7TDZ - chains O and Q of the 32 polymer chains in the assembly; structure by electron microscopy, 6.90 A resolution (low resolution: residue-level contacts below are approximate; hydrogen-bond / salt-bridge calls are withheld).

Chain O (and Q):
Molecule: Nup358
Organism: Xenopus laevis
Notes: chain Q of this document is another copy of the same molecule, construct and numbering; everything in this record applies to it too
UniProtKB: A0A1L8HGL2 (A0A1L8HGL2_XENLA); residue numbers follow UniProt; this construct covers 1-2905
Chain sequence (2905 residues; row label = number of the first residue in the row):
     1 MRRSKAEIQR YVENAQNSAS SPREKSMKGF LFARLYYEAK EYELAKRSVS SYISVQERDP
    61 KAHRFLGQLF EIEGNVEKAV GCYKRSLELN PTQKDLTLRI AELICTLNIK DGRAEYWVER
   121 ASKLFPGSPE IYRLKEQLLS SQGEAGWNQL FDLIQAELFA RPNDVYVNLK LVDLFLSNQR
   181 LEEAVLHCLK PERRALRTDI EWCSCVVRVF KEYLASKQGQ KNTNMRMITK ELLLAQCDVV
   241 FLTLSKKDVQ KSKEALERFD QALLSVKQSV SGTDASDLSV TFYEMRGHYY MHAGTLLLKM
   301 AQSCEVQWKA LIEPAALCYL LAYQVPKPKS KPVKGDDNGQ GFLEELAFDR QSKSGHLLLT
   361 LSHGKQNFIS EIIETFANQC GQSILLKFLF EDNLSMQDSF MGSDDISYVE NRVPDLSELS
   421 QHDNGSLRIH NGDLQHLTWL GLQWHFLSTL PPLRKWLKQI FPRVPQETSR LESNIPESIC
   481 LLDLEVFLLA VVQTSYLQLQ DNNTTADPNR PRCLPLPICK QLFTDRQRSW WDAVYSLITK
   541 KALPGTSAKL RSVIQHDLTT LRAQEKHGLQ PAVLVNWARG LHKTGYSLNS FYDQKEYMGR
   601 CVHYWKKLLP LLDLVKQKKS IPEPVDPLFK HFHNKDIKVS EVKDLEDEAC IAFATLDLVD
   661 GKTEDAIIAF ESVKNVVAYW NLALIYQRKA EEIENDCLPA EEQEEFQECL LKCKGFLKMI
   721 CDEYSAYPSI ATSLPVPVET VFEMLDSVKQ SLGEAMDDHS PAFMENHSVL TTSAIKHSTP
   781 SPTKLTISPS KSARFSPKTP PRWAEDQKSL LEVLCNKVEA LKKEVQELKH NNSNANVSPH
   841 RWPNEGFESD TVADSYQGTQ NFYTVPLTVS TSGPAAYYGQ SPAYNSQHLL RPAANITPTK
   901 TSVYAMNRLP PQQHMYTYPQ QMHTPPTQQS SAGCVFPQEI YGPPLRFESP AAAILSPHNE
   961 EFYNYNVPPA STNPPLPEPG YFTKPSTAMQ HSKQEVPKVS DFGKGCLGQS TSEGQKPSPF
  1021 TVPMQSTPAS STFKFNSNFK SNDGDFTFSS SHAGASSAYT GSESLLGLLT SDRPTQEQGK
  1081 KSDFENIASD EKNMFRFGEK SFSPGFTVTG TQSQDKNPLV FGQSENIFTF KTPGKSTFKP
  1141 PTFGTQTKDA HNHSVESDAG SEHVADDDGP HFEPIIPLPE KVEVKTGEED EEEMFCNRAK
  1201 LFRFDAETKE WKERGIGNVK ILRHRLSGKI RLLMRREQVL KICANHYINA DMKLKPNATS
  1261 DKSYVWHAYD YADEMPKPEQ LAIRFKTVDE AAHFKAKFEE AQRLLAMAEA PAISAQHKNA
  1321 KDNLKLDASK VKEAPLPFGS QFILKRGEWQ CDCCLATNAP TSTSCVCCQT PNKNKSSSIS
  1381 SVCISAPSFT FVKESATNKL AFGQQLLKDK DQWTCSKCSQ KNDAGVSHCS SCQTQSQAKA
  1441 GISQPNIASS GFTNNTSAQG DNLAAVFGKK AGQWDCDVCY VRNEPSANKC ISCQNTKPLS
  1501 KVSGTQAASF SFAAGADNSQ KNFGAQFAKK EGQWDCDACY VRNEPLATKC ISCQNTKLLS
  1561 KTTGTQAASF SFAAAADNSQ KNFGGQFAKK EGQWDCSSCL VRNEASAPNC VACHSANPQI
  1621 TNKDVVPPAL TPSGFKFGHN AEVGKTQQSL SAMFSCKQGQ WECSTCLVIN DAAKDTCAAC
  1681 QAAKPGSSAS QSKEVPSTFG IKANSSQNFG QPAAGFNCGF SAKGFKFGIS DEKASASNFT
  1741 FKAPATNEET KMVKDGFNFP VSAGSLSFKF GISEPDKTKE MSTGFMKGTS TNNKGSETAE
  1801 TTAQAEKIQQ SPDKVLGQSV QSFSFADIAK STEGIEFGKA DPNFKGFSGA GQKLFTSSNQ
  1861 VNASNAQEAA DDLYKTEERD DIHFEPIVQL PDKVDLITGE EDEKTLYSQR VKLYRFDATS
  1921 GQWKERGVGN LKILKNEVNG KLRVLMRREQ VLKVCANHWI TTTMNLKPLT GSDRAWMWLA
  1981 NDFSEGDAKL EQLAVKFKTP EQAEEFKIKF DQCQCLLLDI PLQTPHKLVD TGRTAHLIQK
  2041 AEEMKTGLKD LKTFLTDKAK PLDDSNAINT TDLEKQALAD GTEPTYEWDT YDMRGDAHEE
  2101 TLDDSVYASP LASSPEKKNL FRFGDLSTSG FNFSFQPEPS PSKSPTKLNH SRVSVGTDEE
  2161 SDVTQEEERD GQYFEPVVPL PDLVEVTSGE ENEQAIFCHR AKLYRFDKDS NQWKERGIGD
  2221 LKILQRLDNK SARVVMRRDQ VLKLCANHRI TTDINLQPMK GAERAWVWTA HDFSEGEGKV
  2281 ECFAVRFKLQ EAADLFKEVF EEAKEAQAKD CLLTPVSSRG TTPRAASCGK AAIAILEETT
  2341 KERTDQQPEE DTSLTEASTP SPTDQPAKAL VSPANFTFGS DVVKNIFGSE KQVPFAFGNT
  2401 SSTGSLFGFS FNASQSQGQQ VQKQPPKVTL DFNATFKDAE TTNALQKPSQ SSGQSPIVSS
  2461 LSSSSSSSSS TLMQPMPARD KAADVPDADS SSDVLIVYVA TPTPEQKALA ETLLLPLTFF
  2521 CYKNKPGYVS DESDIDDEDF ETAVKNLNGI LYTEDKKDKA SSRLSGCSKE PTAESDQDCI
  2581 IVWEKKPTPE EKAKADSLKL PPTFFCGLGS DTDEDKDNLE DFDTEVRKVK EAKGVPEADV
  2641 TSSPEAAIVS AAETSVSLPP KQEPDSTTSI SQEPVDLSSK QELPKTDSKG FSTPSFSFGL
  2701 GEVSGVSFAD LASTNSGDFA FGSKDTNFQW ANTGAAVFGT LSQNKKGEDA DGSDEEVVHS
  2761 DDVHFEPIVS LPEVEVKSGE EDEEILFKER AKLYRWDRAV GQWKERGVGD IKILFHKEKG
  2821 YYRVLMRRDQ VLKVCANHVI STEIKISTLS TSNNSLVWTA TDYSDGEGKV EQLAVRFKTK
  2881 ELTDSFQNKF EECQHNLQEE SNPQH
Unresolved in the structure: 799-2905

Interface between chain O and chain Q:
Pairs across the interface - 437 pairs, chain O then chain Q:
  Ser420(O) - Cys697(Q)
  Asn424(O) - Asp696(Q)
  Asn424(O) - Cys697(Q)
  Leu427(O) - Cys697(Q)
  Leu427(O) - Leu698(Q)
  Leu427(O) - Pro699(Q)
  Asn431(O) - Ala700(Q)
  Gly432(O) - Ala700(Q)
  Asp433(O) - Ala700(Q)
  Leu434(O) - Glu701(Q)
  Leu437(O) - Pro699(Q)
  Leu437(O) - Ala700(Q)
  Leu437(O) - Glu701(Q)
  Pro452(O) - Cys697(Q)
  Leu453(O) - Leu698(Q)
  Leu453(O) - Pro699(Q)
  Leu453(O) - Glu702(Q)
  Arg454(O) - Glu691(Q)
  Arg454(O) - Glu692(Q)
  Arg454(O) - Ile693(Q)
  Arg454(O) - Asn695(Q)
  Arg454(O) - Leu698(Q)
  Arg454(O) - Glu702(Q)
  Lys455(O) - Asn695(Q)
  Lys455(O) - Asp696(Q)
  Lys455(O) - Cys697(Q)
  Lys455(O) - Leu698(Q)
  Lys455(O) - Glu702(Q)
  Trp456(O) - Cys697(Q)
  Trp456(O) - Leu698(Q)  covalent bond
  Trp456(O) - Pro699(Q)
  Trp456(O) - Glu702(Q)
  Leu457(O) - Ile693(Q)
  Leu457(O) - Leu698(Q)
  Leu457(O) - Pro699(Q)
  Leu457(O) - Glu701(Q)
  Leu457(O) - Glu702(Q)
  Leu457(O) - Gln703(Q)
  Leu457(O) - Phe706(Q)
  Lys458(O) - Ala690(Q)
  Lys458(O) - Glu691(Q)
  Lys458(O) - Glu692(Q)
  Lys458(O) - Ile693(Q)
  Lys458(O) - Glu694(Q)
  Lys458(O) - Asn695(Q)
  Lys458(O) - Leu698(Q)
  Lys458(O) - Glu702(Q)
  Lys458(O) - Phe706(Q)
  Gln459(O) - Asp696(Q)
  Gln459(O) - Cys697(Q)
  Gln459(O) - Leu698(Q)
  Gln459(O) - Gln703(Q)
  Ile460(O) - Leu698(Q)
  Ile460(O) - Pro699(Q)
  Ile460(O) - Ala700(Q)
  Ile460(O) - Glu701(Q)
  Ile460(O) - Glu702(Q)
  Ile460(O) - Gln703(Q)
  Ile460(O) - Glu704(Q)
  Phe461(O) - Ala700(Q)
  Phe461(O) - Glu701(Q)
  Phe461(O) - Glu702(Q)
  Phe461(O) - Gln703(Q)  covalent bond
  Phe461(O) - Glu704(Q)
  Phe461(O) - Glu705(Q)
  Phe461(O) - Phe706(Q)
  Phe461(O) - Gln707(Q)
  Pro462(O) - Gln703(Q)
  Pro462(O) - Phe706(Q)
  Pro462(O) - Gln707(Q)
  Pro462(O) - Leu710(Q)
  Arg463(O) - Glu705(Q)
  Arg463(O) - Phe706(Q)
  Arg463(O) - Gln707(Q)
  Arg463(O) - Glu708(Q)
  Arg463(O) - Cys709(Q)
  Arg463(O) - Leu710(Q)
  Arg463(O) - Leu711(Q)
  Arg463(O) - Leu752(Q)
  Arg463(O) - Gly753(Q)
  Arg463(O) - Met756(Q)
  Val464(O) - Lys689(Q)
  Val464(O) - Ala690(Q)
  Val464(O) - Ile693(Q)
  Val464(O) - Glu704(Q)
  Val464(O) - Glu705(Q)
  Val464(O) - Phe706(Q)  covalent bond
  Val464(O) - Gln707(Q)
  Val464(O) - Glu708(Q)
  Val464(O) - Cys709(Q)
  Val464(O) - Leu710(Q)
  Pro465(O) - Tyr686(Q)
  Pro465(O) - Lys689(Q)
  Pro465(O) - Ala690(Q)
  Pro465(O) - Ile693(Q)
  Pro465(O) - Glu705(Q)
  Pro465(O) - Cys709(Q)
  Gln466(O) - Arg688(Q)
  Gln466(O) - Lys689(Q)  covalent bond
  Gln466(O) - Ala690(Q)
  Gln466(O) - Glu691(Q)
  Gln466(O) - Glu692(Q)
  Gln466(O) - Ile693(Q)
  Glu467(O) - Thr663(Q)
  Glu467(O) - Ile685(Q)
  Glu467(O) - Lys689(Q)
  Glu467(O) - Glu692(Q)
  Glu467(O) - Phe795(Q)
  Thr468(O) - Thr663(Q)
  Thr468(O) - Glu664(Q)
  Thr468(O) - Ile667(Q)
  Thr468(O) - Lys689(Q)
  Ser469(O) - Lys662(Q)
  Ser469(O) - Thr663(Q)  covalent bond
  Ser469(O) - Glu664(Q)  covalent bond
  Ser469(O) - Asp665(Q)
  Ser469(O) - Ala666(Q)
  Ser469(O) - Ile667(Q)
  Ser469(O) - Ile685(Q)
  Ser469(O) - Lys689(Q)
  Arg470(O) - Thr663(Q)
  Arg470(O) - Glu664(Q)
  Arg470(O) - Asp665(Q)
  Arg470(O) - Ala666(Q)
  Arg470(O) - Ile667(Q)
  Arg470(O) - Ile668(Q)
  Arg470(O) - Ala669(Q)
  Arg470(O) - Phe670(Q)
  Arg470(O) - Glu671(Q)
  Arg470(O) - Ser672(Q)
  Leu471(O) - Glu664(Q)
  Leu471(O) - Asp665(Q)
  Glu472(O) - Glu664(Q)
  Glu472(O) - Asp665(Q)
  Glu472(O) - Ile668(Q)
  Ser473(O) - Glu664(Q)
  Ser473(O) - Ile668(Q)
  Asn474(O) - His767(Q)
  Ile475(O) - His767(Q)
  Pro476(O) - Glu708(Q)
  Pro476(O) - His767(Q)
  Glu477(O) - Tyr686(Q)
  Glu477(O) - Glu708(Q)
  Glu477(O) - Lys712(Q)
  Glu477(O) - His767(Q)
  Ser478(O) - Glu664(Q)
  Ser478(O) - Tyr686(Q)
  Ser478(O) - Glu708(Q)
  Ser478(O) - Lys712(Q)
  Ile479(O) - Glu705(Q)
  Ile479(O) - Glu708(Q)
  Ile479(O) - Cys709(Q)
  Ile479(O) - Lys712(Q)
  Cys480(O) - Lys689(Q)
  Cys480(O) - Glu705(Q)
  Leu481(O) - Lys689(Q)
  Leu481(O) - Glu692(Q)
  Leu481(O) - Ile693(Q)
  Leu481(O) - Glu702(Q)
  Leu481(O) - Glu705(Q)
  Leu481(O) - Phe706(Q)
  Leu482(O) - Glu705(Q)
  Leu482(O) - Arg794(Q)
  Asp483(O) - Glu705(Q)
  Leu484(O) - Glu701(Q)
  Leu484(O) - Glu702(Q)
  Leu484(O) - Glu705(Q)
  Glu485(O) - Glu702(Q)
  Phe487(O) - Glu701(Q)
  Leu488(O) - Pro699(Q)
  Leu488(O) - Glu701(Q)
  Trp531(O) - Ala700(Q)
  Trp531(O) - Glu701(Q)
  Trp531(O) - Glu702(Q)
  Trp531(O) - Glu704(Q)
  Val534(O) - Glu704(Q)
  Tyr535(O) - Ala700(Q)
  Tyr535(O) - Glu704(Q)
  Ser536(O) - Glu704(Q)
  Ile538(O) - Glu704(Q)
  Ile538(O) - Glu705(Q)
  Ile538(O) - Gln707(Q)
  Ile538(O) - Glu708(Q)
  Ile538(O) - Leu711(Q)
  Thr539(O) - Glu704(Q)
  Thr539(O) - Met756(Q)
  Lys540(O) - Leu711(Q)
  Lys540(O) - Met756(Q)
  Lys540(O) - His759(Q)
  Lys540(O) - Pro761(Q)
  Arg551(O) - Asn766(Q)
  Arg562(O) - Glu664(Q)
  Ala578(O) - Ser790(Q)
  Leu581(O) - Ser792(Q)
  Leu581(O) - Arg794(Q)
  His582(O) - Ser792(Q)
  Asn589(O) - Lys798(Q)
  Ser590(O) - Ser796(Q)
  Ser590(O) - Lys798(Q)
  Phe591(O) - Phe591(Q)
  Phe591(O) - Phe795(Q)
  Phe591(O) - Ser796(Q)
  Phe591(O) - Pro797(Q)
  Phe591(O) - Lys798(Q)
  Tyr592(O) - Arg688(Q)
  Tyr592(O) - Glu692(Q)
  Tyr592(O) - Arg794(Q)
  Tyr592(O) - Phe795(Q)
  Tyr592(O) - Ser796(Q)
  Tyr592(O) - Pro797(Q)
  Tyr592(O) - Lys798(Q)
  Asp593(O) - Glu692(Q)
  Asp593(O) - Arg794(Q)
  Asp593(O) - Phe795(Q)
  Asp593(O) - Ser796(Q)
  Asp593(O) - Lys798(Q)
  Gln594(O) - Ala793(Q)
  Gln594(O) - Arg794(Q)
  Gln594(O) - Phe795(Q)
  Gln594(O) - Ser796(Q)
  Lys595(O) - Phe591(Q)
  Lys595(O) - Val659(Q)
  Lys595(O) - Ala793(Q)
  Lys595(O) - Arg794(Q)  covalent bond
  Lys595(O) - Phe795(Q)
  Lys595(O) - Ser796(Q)
  Glu596(O) - Arg688(Q)
  Glu596(O) - Glu692(Q)
  Glu596(O) - Arg794(Q)
  Glu596(O) - Phe795(Q)
  Tyr597(O) - Ser792(Q)
  Tyr597(O) - Ala793(Q)
  Tyr597(O) - Arg794(Q)
  Tyr597(O) - Phe795(Q)
  Met598(O) - Lys791(Q)
  Met598(O) - Ser792(Q)
  Met598(O) - Ala793(Q)
  Met598(O) - Arg794(Q)  covalent bond
  Met598(O) - Phe795(Q)
  Gly599(O) - Ser792(Q)
  Gly599(O) - Ala793(Q)
  Gly599(O) - Arg794(Q)
  Gly599(O) - Phe795(Q)
  Arg600(O) - Lys791(Q)
  Arg600(O) - Arg794(Q)
  Cys601(O) - Ser790(Q)
  Cys601(O) - Lys791(Q)
  Cys601(O) - Ser792(Q)
  Val602(O) - Lys791(Q)
  His603(O) - Lys791(Q)
  Tyr604(O) - Lys791(Q)
  Trp605(O) - Pro789(Q)
  Trp605(O) - Ser790(Q)
  Trp605(O) - Lys791(Q)
  Leu609(O) - Ser788(Q)
  Asp644(O) - Pro789(Q)
  Leu645(O) - Pro789(Q)
  Glu646(O) - Ile787(Q)
  Glu646(O) - Ser788(Q)
  Glu646(O) - Pro789(Q)
  Asp647(O) - Ile787(Q)
  Asp647(O) - Ser788(Q)
  Asp647(O) - Pro789(Q)
  Glu648(O) - Ser788(Q)
  Glu648(O) - Pro789(Q)  covalent bond
  Glu648(O) - Ser790(Q)
  Ala649(O) - Ser788(Q)  covalent bond
  Ala649(O) - Pro789(Q)  covalent bond
  Ala649(O) - Ser790(Q)
  Cys650(O) - Thr786(Q)
  Cys650(O) - Ile787(Q)
  Cys650(O) - Ser788(Q)  covalent bond
  Cys650(O) - Pro789(Q)
  Ile651(O) - Ile787(Q)
  Ile651(O) - Ser788(Q)
  Ile651(O) - Pro789(Q)
  Ala652(O) - Pro789(Q)
  Ala652(O) - Ser790(Q)
  Ala652(O) - Lys791(Q)
  Ala652(O) - Ser792(Q)
  Phe653(O) - Ser788(Q)
  Phe653(O) - Lys791(Q)
  Thr655(O) - Ala793(Q)
  Leu656(O) - Ala793(Q)
  Asp657(O) - Tyr592(Q)
  Leu658(O) - Tyr592(Q)
  Val659(O) - Phe591(Q)
  Val659(O) - Tyr592(Q)
  Val659(O) - Ala793(Q)
  Val659(O) - Phe795(Q)
  Val659(O) - Ser796(Q)
  Asp660(O) - Phe591(Q)
  Asp660(O) - Tyr592(Q)
  Asp660(O) - Val659(Q)
  Gly661(O) - Phe591(Q)
  Gly661(O) - Tyr592(Q)
  Lys662(O) - Tyr592(Q)
  Lys662(O) - Lys595(Q)
  Thr663(O) - Tyr592(Q)
  Ile668(O) - Leu785(Q)
  Ala669(O) - Leu785(Q)
  Ala669(O) - Ile787(Q)
  Ser672(O) - Ile787(Q)
  Val673(O) - Ile787(Q)
  Glu701(O) - Arg463(Q)
  Thr772(O) - Lys784(Q)
  Ser773(O) - Pro782(Q)
  Ser773(O) - Thr783(Q)
  Ser773(O) - Lys784(Q)
  Ala774(O) - Ser781(Q)
  Ala774(O) - Pro782(Q)
  Ala774(O) - Thr783(Q)  covalent bond
  Ala774(O) - Lys784(Q)
  Ile775(O) - Pro782(Q)
  Ile775(O) - Thr783(Q)
  Ile775(O) - Lys784(Q)
  Ile775(O) - Leu785(Q)
  Lys776(O) - Pro780(Q)
  Lys776(O) - Ser781(Q)
  Lys776(O) - Pro782(Q)
  Lys776(O) - Thr783(Q)
  His777(O) - Pro780(Q)
  Ser778(O) - Lys595(Q)
  Ser778(O) - Asp660(Q)
  Ser778(O) - Ser778(Q)
  Ser778(O) - Thr779(Q)
  Ser778(O) - Pro780(Q)
  Thr779(O) - Asp657(Q)
  Thr779(O) - Asp660(Q)
  Thr779(O) - Lys662(Q)
  Pro780(O) - Leu656(Q)
  Pro780(O) - Asp657(Q)
  Pro780(O) - Val659(Q)
  Pro780(O) - Asp660(Q)
  Pro780(O) - Lys662(Q)
  Ser781(O) - Phe653(Q)
  Ser781(O) - Leu656(Q)
  Ser781(O) - Asp657(Q)
  Ser781(O) - Lys662(Q)
  Ser781(O) - Lys776(Q)
  Ser781(O) - His777(Q)
  Ser781(O) - Ser778(Q)
  Pro782(O) - Cys650(Q)
  Pro782(O) - Ala652(Q)
  Pro782(O) - Phe653(Q)  covalent bond
  Pro782(O) - Ala654(Q)
  Pro782(O) - Asp657(Q)
  Pro782(O) - Ala669(Q)
  Pro782(O) - His777(Q)
  Thr783(O) - Val602(Q)
  Thr783(O) - Ala649(Q)
  Thr783(O) - Cys650(Q)
  Thr783(O) - Ile651(Q)
  Thr783(O) - Ala652(Q)  covalent bond
  Thr783(O) - Phe653(Q)
  Thr783(O) - Ala654(Q)
  Thr783(O) - Leu656(Q)
  Lys784(O) - Cys601(Q)
  Lys784(O) - Trp605(Q)
  Lys784(O) - Leu645(Q)
  Lys784(O) - Glu646(Q)
  Lys784(O) - Asp647(Q)
  Lys784(O) - Glu648(Q)
  Lys784(O) - Ala649(Q)
  Lys784(O) - Cys650(Q)
  Lys784(O) - Ile651(Q)
  Lys784(O) - Ala652(Q)
  Lys784(O) - Phe653(Q)
  Leu785(O) - His582(Q)
  Leu785(O) - Cys601(Q)
  Leu785(O) - Trp605(Q)
  Leu785(O) - Glu648(Q)
  Leu785(O) - Ile651(Q)
  Leu785(O) - Ala652(Q)
  Leu785(O) - Thr655(Q)
  Leu785(O) - Val677(Q)
  Leu785(O) - Asn681(Q)
  Thr786(O) - Ala578(Q)
  Thr786(O) - Arg579(Q)
  Thr786(O) - Leu581(Q)
  Thr786(O) - His582(Q)
  Thr786(O) - Lys583(Q)
  Thr786(O) - Met598(Q)
  Thr786(O) - Cys601(Q)
  Thr786(O) - Val602(Q)
  Thr786(O) - Trp605(Q)
  Thr786(O) - Ala652(Q)
  Ile787(O) - Ala578(Q)
  Ile787(O) - Arg579(Q)
  Ile787(O) - Gly580(Q)
  Ile787(O) - Leu581(Q)
  Ile787(O) - His582(Q)
  Ile787(O) - Lys583(Q)
  Ile787(O) - Thr584(Q)
  Ser788(O) - Arg579(Q)
  Ser788(O) - Gly580(Q)
  Ser788(O) - Leu581(Q)
  Ser788(O) - His582(Q)
  Ser788(O) - Lys583(Q)
  Ser788(O) - Thr584(Q)
  Ser788(O) - Gly585(Q)
  Ser788(O) - Tyr597(Q)
  Pro789(O) - Leu450(Q)
  Pro789(O) - Glu485(Q)
  Pro789(O) - Gly580(Q)
  Pro789(O) - Leu581(Q)
  Pro789(O) - Lys583(Q)
  Pro789(O) - Thr584(Q)
  Pro789(O) - Gly585(Q)
  Pro789(O) - Tyr597(Q)
  Ser790(O) - Arg454(Q)
  Ser790(O) - Glu485(Q)
  Ser790(O) - Thr584(Q)
  Ser790(O) - Leu588(Q)
  Ser790(O) - Tyr597(Q)
  Lys791(O) - Arg454(Q)
  Lys791(O) - Gln466(Q)
  Lys791(O) - Glu467(Q)
  Lys791(O) - Thr584(Q)
  Lys791(O) - Leu588(Q)
  Lys791(O) - Asp593(Q)
  Lys791(O) - Glu596(Q)
  Lys791(O) - Tyr597(Q)
  Ser792(O) - Arg454(Q)
  Ser792(O) - Leu588(Q)
  Ser792(O) - Ser590(Q)
  Ser792(O) - Asp593(Q)
  Ala793(O) - Leu588(Q)
  Ala793(O) - Asn589(Q)
  Ala793(O) - Ser590(Q)
  Ala793(O) - Phe591(Q)
  Ala793(O) - Asp593(Q)
  Arg794(O) - Ser590(Q)
  Arg794(O) - Asp593(Q)
  Phe795(O) - Ser590(Q)
  Phe795(O) - Tyr592(Q)
  Pro797(O) - Pro797(Q)
Interface residues without a listed pair, chain O (127 interface residues in all): Gln421, Val486, Lys583, Lys606
Interface residues without a listed pair, chain Q (124 interface residues in all): Pro451, Leu453, Lys458, Pro465, Leu482, Trp577, Tyr586, Ser587, Lys606, Leu658, Gly661, Ser760

Summary:
127 residues of chain O and 124 residues of chain Q are in contact; the contacts include 15 covalent bonds.
Both chains are Nup358 (Xenopus laevis). Entry 7TDZ (Cryo-EM model of protomer of the cytoplasmic ring of the
nuclear pore complex from Xenopus laevis) was determined by electron microscopy.
